6O0K - chain A; structure by X-ray diffraction, 1.62 A resolution.

[Chain A]
Molecule: Apoptosis regulator Bcl-2
From: Homo sapiens
UniProtKB: chimeric construct of P10415, Q07817: residues 1-34 from P10415 (BCL2_HUMAN) positions 1-34 (same numbers); residues 35-91 from Q07817 positions 29-44 (offset varies); residues 92-207 from P10415 (BCL2_HUMAN) positions 92-207 (same numbers)
Amino-acid sequence (166 residues; each row starts with the number of its first residue; note: 41 numbers in that range are skipped by the numbering (no residue carries them; nothing is unmodelled there)):
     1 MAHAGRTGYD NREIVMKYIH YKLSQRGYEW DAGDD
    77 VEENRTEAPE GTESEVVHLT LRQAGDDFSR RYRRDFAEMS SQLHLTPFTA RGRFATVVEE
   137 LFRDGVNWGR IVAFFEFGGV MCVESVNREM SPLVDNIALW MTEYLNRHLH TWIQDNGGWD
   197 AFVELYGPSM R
Disordered / not traced: 1-8, 77-89, 204-207
Small-molecule neighbours:
  - nonaethylene glycol (2PE): Arg12, Met16, Trp30, Ala32, Asp171, Asn172, Ala174, Leu175, Thr178
  - LBM (4-{4-[(4'-chloro-5,5-dimethyl[3,4,5,6-tetrahydro[1,1'-biphenyl]]-2-yl)methyl]piperazin-1-yl}-N-[(3-nitro-4-{[(oxan-4-yl )methyl]amino}phenyl)sulfonyl]-2-[(1H-pyrrolo[2,3-b]pyridin-5-yl)oxy]benzamide): Ala100, Asp103, Phe104, Arg107, Tyr108, Asp111, Phe112, Met115, Val133, Glu136, Leu137, Asn143, Trp144, Gly145, Arg146, Val148, Ala149, Glu152, Phe153, Val156, Phe198, Tyr202
Swiss-Prot annotation at these positions:
  - motif: Asp10 to Trp30 (BH4), Val93 to Arg107 (BH3), Glu136 to Gly155 (BH1), Thr187 to Tyr202 (BH2)
  - site: Asp34 (Cleavage)
  - region: Val92 to Arg107 (Required for interaction with SEPTIN4 isoform ARTS. Required XIAP-mediated ubiquitination and apoptosis)
From the paper describing this entry:
  - binding site for LBM: Ala100, Asp103, Phe104
  - mutagenesis - G101V, F104C (Kd 25 nM), F104L: decreased binding to LBM
  - mutagenesis - F104C: unchanged binding to BIM
  - mutagenesis - G101A (Kd 110 pM), E152A (Kd 27 pM): unchanged binding to LBM
  - mutagenesis - G101V/E152A, E152A: unchanged binding to BIMBH3
  - mutagenesis - E152A: unchanged binding to BAXBH3
  - mutagenesis - G101V/E152A (10-fold): increased binding to LBM
  - mutagenesis - G101V (100-fold), G101V/E152A (Kd 5.3 nM): decreased binding to S55746

[Overview]
Chain A binds compound LBM and nonaethylene glycol. From the paper: a binding site for LBM at Ala100, Asp103
and Phe104; G101V, F104C and F104L reduce binding to LBM; 6 substitutions were tested in all.
Chain A is Apoptosis regulator Bcl-2 (Homo sapiens); the structure, crystal structure of BCL-2 with
venetoclax, was determined by X-ray diffraction, deposited together with 6O0L, 6O0M, 6O0O and 6O0P.
